Entry 8ZTR (electron microscopy, 3.26 A resolution); this record covers chains A and F of the 4 polymer chains in the assembly.

[Chain A]
Protein: SIR2-like domain-containing protein
Source organism: Bacillus subtilis subsp. natto BEST195
Reference sequence: D4G637 (D4G637_BACNB); residue numbers follow UniProt; this construct covers 1-1005
Sequence (1005 residues; numbered 1 to 1005; the number before each row is that of its first residue):
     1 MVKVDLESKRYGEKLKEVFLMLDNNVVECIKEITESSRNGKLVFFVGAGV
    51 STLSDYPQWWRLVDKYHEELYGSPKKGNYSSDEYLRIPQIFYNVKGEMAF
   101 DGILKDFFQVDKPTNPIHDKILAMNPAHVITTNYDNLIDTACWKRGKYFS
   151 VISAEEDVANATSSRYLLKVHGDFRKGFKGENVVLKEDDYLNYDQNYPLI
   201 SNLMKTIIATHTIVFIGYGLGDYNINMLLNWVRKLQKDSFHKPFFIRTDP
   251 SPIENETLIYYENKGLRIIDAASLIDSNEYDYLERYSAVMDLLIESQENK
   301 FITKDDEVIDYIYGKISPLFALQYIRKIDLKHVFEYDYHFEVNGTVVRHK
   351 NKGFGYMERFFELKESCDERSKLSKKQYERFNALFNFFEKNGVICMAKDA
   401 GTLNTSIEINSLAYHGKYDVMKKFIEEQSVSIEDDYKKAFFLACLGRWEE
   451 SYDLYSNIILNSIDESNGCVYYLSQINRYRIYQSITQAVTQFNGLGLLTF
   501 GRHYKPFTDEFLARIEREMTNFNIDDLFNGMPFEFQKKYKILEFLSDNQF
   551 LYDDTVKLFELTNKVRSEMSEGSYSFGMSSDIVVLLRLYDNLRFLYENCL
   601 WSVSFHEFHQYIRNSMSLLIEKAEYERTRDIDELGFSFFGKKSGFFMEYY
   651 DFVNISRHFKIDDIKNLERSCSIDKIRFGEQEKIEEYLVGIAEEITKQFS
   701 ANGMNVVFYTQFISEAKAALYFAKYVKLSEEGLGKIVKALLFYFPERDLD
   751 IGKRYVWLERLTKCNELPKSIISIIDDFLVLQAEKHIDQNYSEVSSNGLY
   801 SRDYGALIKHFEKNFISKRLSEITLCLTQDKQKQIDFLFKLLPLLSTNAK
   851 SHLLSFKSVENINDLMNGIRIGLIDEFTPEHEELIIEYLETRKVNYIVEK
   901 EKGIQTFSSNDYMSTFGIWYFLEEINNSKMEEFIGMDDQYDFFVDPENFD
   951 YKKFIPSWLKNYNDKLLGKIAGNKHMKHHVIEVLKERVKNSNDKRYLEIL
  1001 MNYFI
Not modelled in the structure: 1-303

[Chain F]
Protein: Bacillus phage SPR Tube protein
Source organism: Bacillus phage SPR
Reference sequence: A0A162TY69 (A0A162TY69_BACIU); residues 1-264 here = UniProt positions 1-264
Sequence (264 residues; numbered 1 to 264; the number before each row is that of its first residue):
     1 MKTVIQDTADVYFKRKSDGKLVFTAEAQTASFSQAISEEKLRGGIGNKPL
    51 YILKSEKEINLTVKNAFFDLEWLAMTQGETIQEETKVKVFDREHGLIVDD
   101 TNKVTLKGKPVSDVTFYNKKGLTYKIAVSTDGTYTIPTAFAAAKDKLTAV
   151 YQIEKVGRRLAIKASKFSERYEVEYRTIAYNPDTEEVYSDIYIQFPNVSP
   201 SGEFEMSLENGNALAPEIKFEALADTDTDEMAVVIEASRDENTAAPVEDT
   251 TGSTQSSDLGGTTE
Not modelled in the structure: 1-2, 77-167, 239-264

[Chain A / chain F interface]
Residue-residue contacts (25; chain A residue first):
  H349(A) - N212(F)
  H349(A) - L214(F)
  T402(A) - V4(F)
  L403(A) - V4(F)
  T405(A) - T3(F)
  T405(A) - V4(F)
  S573(A) - A30(F)
  Y574(A) - T29(F)
  Y574(A) - A30(F)  hydrogen bond (backbone-backbone)
  Y574(A) - F32(F)
  S575(A) - Q28(F)  hydrogen bond (side chain-backbone)
  F576(A) - A27(F)  hydrophobic
  F576(A) - Q28(F)  hydrogen bond (backbone-backbone)
  F576(A) - A30(F)  hydrophobic
  F576(A) - Y175(F)
  D632(A) - F32(F)
  L634(A) - V234(F)  hydrophobic
  S637(A) - I191(F)
  F638(A) - D7(F)
  F638(A) - A9(F)  hydrophobic
  F638(A) - Y175(F)  hydrophobic
  F638(A) - T177(F)
  F639(A) - I5(F)  hydrophobic
  F639(A) - D7(F)
  K641(A) - P182(F)
Also at the interface, not in a pair above, chain A (18 interface residues in all): N404, G577, D630, S643
Also at the interface, not in a pair above, chain F (19 interface residues in all): T8, S31

[In short]
The interface between chain A and chain F involves 18 residues on one side and 19 on the other, with 3
hydrogen bonds. Among the polar pairs are S575(A)-Q28(F), Y574(A)-A30(F) and F576(A)-Q28(F).
Here chain A is SIR2-like domain-containing protein (Bacillus subtilis subsp. natto BEST195) and chain F is
Bacillus phage SPR Tube protein (Bacillus phage SPR). Entry 8ZTR (The dimer complex of DSR2 and tube-forming
domain of phage tail tube protein) was determined by electron microscopy (same publication as 8YKF, 8YL5,
8YLN, 8YLT and 8Z18).
